PDB entry 9MU3 | electron microscopy, 3.14 A resolution | chains E and F of the 6 polymer chains in the assembly

[Chain E (and F)]
Protein: Major tail protein
From: Staphylococcus phage 80alpha
Notes: chain F of this document is another copy of the same molecule, construct and numbering; everything in this record applies to it too
UniProt: A4ZFB9 (A4ZFB9_BP80A); residues 1-193 here = UniProt positions 1-193
Sequence (193 residues; each row starts with the number of its first residue):
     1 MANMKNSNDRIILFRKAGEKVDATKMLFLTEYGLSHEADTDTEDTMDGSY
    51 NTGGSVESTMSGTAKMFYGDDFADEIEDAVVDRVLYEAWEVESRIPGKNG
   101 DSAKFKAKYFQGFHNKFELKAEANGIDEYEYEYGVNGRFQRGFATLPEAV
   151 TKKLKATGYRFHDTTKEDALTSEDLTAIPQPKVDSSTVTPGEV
Disordered / not traced: 1, 164-193 (chain F: 1-158, 171-193)

[Chain E / chain F interface]
Contacting residue pairs (38; chain E residue first):
  L13(E) - T164(F)
  R15(E) - D163(F)
  R15(E) - T164(F)  hydrogen bond (side chain-backbone)
  R15(E) - T165(F)  hydrogen bond (side chain-backbone)
  R15(E) - D168(F)  hydrogen bond (side chain-backbone)
  R15(E) - A169(F)
  R15(E) - L170(F)
  A17(E) - L170(F)  hydrophobic
  G18(E) - L170(F)
  K20(E) - A169(F)
  V21(E) - K166(F)
  D22(E) - T164(F)
  D22(E) - T165(F)  hydrogen bond
  D22(E) - K166(F)  salt bridge
  A23(E) - T164(F)  hydrogen bond (backbone-backbone)
  E87(E) - L170(F)
  W89(E) - H162(F)  hydrogen bond (side chain-backbone)
  W89(E) - D163(F)
  W89(E) - T164(F)
  K104(E) - D163(F)
  Y109(E) - Y159(F)  hydrophobic
  Y109(E) - R160(F)
  Y109(E) - F161(F)  hydrophobic
  Y109(E) - H162(F)
  Q111(E) - Y159(F)
  Q111(E) - L170(F)
  N136(E) - Y159(F)  hydrogen bond (backbone-side chain)
  R138(E) - Y159(F)  hydrogen bond (backbone-side chain)
  F139(E) - Y159(F)
  Q140(E) - Y159(F)  hydrogen bond (side chain-backbone)
  Q140(E) - F161(F)
  R141(E) - F161(F)
  G142(E) - F161(F)
  F143(E) - F161(F)
  A144(E) - D163(F)
  A144(E) - T164(F)
  T145(E) - D163(F)  hydrogen bond
  T145(E) - T164(F)  hydrogen bond (backbone-side chain)
Also at the interface, not in a pair above, chain E (27 interface residues in all): E19, A107, F110, V135, G137

[Summary]
Chain E and chain F form an interface of 27 and 11 residues respectively; the contacts include 11 hydrogen
bonds and 1 salt bridge. Polar contacts include D22(E)-K166(F), R15(E)-T164(F) and R15(E)-T165(F).
Chain E and chain F are both Major tail protein (Staphylococcus phage 80alpha); the structure, SaPI1 neck
structure, was determined by electron microscopy together with 9MU2 from the same study.
